8W95 - chain b; structure by X-ray diffraction, 2.03 A resolution.

[Chain b]
Molecule: Ferritin
From: Azumapecten farreri
UniProt: A0A173CSP7 (A0A173CSP7_9BIVA); residues 0-170 here correspond to UniProt positions 1-171 (UniProt number = residue number + 1)
Amino-acid sequence (171 residues; each row starts with the number of its first residue; numbering starts at 0):
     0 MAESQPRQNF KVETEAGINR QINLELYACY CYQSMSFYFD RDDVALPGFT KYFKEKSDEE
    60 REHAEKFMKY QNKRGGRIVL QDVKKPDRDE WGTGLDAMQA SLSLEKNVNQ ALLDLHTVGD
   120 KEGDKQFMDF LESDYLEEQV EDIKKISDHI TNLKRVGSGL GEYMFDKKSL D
Disordered / not traced: 0-1
Construct notes: engineered mutation K10 (His11 in A0A173CSP7), E121 (His122 in A0A173CSP7)
Bound ions: Fe ion site 1: E24, E59, H62 (together with oxygen molecule); Fe ion site 2: E59, E104, D141 (together with oxygen molecule); Fe ion site 3: D128, E131
Residues lining bound ligands: oxygen molecule (OXY): E24, E59, H62, E104, V107, Q138, D141

[Overview]
Ligands of chain b: oxygen molecule. E24, E59 and H62 coordinate Fe ion site 1. The Fe ion site 2 is built by
E59, E104 and D141.
Chain b is Ferritin (Azumapecten farreri); the structure, Azumapecten Farreri homopolymeric ferritin (ApF)
mutant-H2KE exposed to H2O2 for 20 s, was determined by X-ray diffraction, deposited together with 8W91, 8W92,
8W93, 8W94 and 8WB3.
